Entry 8WG8 (electron microscopy, 2.71 A resolution); this record covers chains A and B of the 6 polymer chains in the assembly.

== Chain A ==
Name: Guanine nucleotide-binding protein G(s) subunit alpha isoforms short
Source organism: Homo sapiens
Chain sequence (361 residues; numbered 1 to 361; the number before each row is that of its first residue):
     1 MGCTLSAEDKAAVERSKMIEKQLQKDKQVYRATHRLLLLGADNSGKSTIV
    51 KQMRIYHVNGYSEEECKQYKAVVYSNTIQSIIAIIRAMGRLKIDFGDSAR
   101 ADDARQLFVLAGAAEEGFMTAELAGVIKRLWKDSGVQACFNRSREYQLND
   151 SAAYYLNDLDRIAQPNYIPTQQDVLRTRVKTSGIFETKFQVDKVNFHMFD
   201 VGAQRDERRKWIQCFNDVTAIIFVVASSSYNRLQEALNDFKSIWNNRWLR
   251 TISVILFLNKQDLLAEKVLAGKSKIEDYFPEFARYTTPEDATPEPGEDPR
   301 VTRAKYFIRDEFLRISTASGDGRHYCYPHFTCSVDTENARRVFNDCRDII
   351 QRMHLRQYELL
Unresolved in the structure: 1-4, 56-178

== Chain B ==
Name: Guanine nucleotide-binding protein G(I)/G(S)/G(T) subunit beta-1
Source organism: Rattus norvegicus
UniProtKB: P54311 (GBB1_RAT); numbering as in UniProt (aligned over 2-340)
Chain sequence (371 residues; each row starts with the number of its first residue; numbers below 1 keep their minus sign (Met-4 is residue -4)):
    -4 MGSLLQSELDQLRQEAEQLKNQIRDARKACADATLSQITNNIDPVGRIQM
    46 RTRRTLRGHLAKIYAMHWGTDSRLLVSASQDGKLIIWDSYTTNKVHAIPL
    96 RSSWVMTCAYAPSGNYVACGGLDNICSIYNLKTREGNVRVSRELAGHTGY
   146 LSCCRFLDDNQIVTSSGDTTCALWDIETGQQTTTFTGHTGDVMSLSLAPD
   196 TRLFVSGACDASAKLWDVREGMCRQTFTGHESDINAICFFPNGNAFATGS
   246 DDATCRLFDLRADQELMTYSHDNIICGITSVSFSKSGRLLLAGYDDFNCN
   296 VWDALKADRAGVLAGHDNRVSCLGVTDDGMAVATGSWDSFLKIWNGSSGG
   346 GGSGGGGSSGVSGWRLFKKIS
Unresolved in the structure: -4 to 1, 341-366
Differences from the reference sequence: initiating methionine (-4); expression tag (-3 to 1, 341-366)

== Interface between chain A and chain B ==
Pairs across the interface (54; chain A residue first):
  Val13(A) - Asn88(B)
  Arg15(A) - Val90(B)
  Arg15(A) - His91(B)
  Ser16(A) - Asn88(B)
  Ser16(A) - Lys89(B)  hydrogen bond (side chain-backbone)
  Ile19(A) - Lys89(B)
  Ile19(A) - Ala92(B)  hydrophobic
  Glu20(A) - Lys89(B)  salt bridge
  Leu23(A) - Lys78(B)
  Leu23(A) - Ile80(B)  hydrophobic
  Leu23(A) - Lys89(B)
  Asp26(A) - Lys78(B)  salt bridge
  Lys27(A) - Leu55(B)
  Tyr30(A) - Leu55(B)  hydrophobic
  Tyr30(A) - Ala56(B)
  Tyr30(A) - Asp76(B)
  Ser182(A) - Asp118(B)
  Gly183(A) - Asp118(B)
  Gly183(A) - Asn119(B)
  Phe185(A) - Trp99(B)
  Phe185(A) - Leu117(B)  hydrophobic
  Phe199(A) - Trp99(B)
  Ala203(A) - Asn119(B)
  Ala203(A) - Thr143(B)
  Gln204(A) - Leu117(B)  hydrogen bond (side chain-backbone)
  Gln204(A) - Asn119(B)  hydrogen bond
  Gln204(A) - Tyr145(B)
  Arg205(A) - Gly162(B)  hydrogen bond (side chain-backbone)
  Arg205(A) - Asp163(B)
  Arg205(A) - Thr164(B)
  Arg205(A) - Thr184(B)
  Arg205(A) - Asp186(B)  salt bridge
  Arg209(A) - Cys204(B)  hydrogen bond (side chain-backbone)
  Arg209(A) - Asp228(B)  salt bridge
  Lys210(A) - Tyr145(B)
  Lys210(A) - Met188(B)
  Lys210(A) - Cys204(B)
  Lys210(A) - Asp228(B)  salt bridge
  Lys210(A) - Asn230(B)  hydrogen bond
  Lys210(A) - Asp246(B)  salt bridge
  Trp211(A) - Tyr145(B)
  Gln213(A) - Tyr59(B)
  Cys214(A) - Lys57(B)  hydrogen bond (backbone-side chain)
  Cys214(A) - Tyr59(B)
  Cys214(A) - Trp99(B)
  Cys214(A) - Met101(B)  hydrophobic
  Cys214(A) - Leu117(B)  hydrophobic
  Phe215(A) - Trp99(B)  hydrophobic
  Phe215(A) - Leu117(B)  hydrophobic
  Asn216(A) - Lys57(B)
  Asn216(A) - Trp332(B)
  Asp217(A) - Lys57(B)
  Arg247(A) - Asp246(B)  salt bridge
  Trp248(A) - Arg314(B)
Other interface residues (no listed pair), chain A (30 interface residues in all): Ala12, Lys180, Val201, Glu207
Other interface residues (no listed pair), chain B (37 interface residues in all): Gly53, Ile120, Ala140, Gly144, Gly185, Asp290

== Overview ==
30 residues of chain A and 37 residues of chain B are in contact; the contacts include 7 hydrogen bonds and 7
salt bridges. Among the polar pairs are Glu20(A)-Lys89(B), Asp26(A)-Lys78(B) and Arg205(A)-Asp186(B).
Here chain A is Guanine nucleotide-binding protein G(s) subunit alpha isoforms short (Homo sapiens) and chain
B is Guanine nucleotide-binding protein G(I)/G(S)/G(T) subunit beta-1 (Rattus norvegicus). Entry 8WG8 (Cryo-EM
structures of peptide free and Gs-coupled GCGR) was determined by electron microscopy together with 8WA3 and
8WG7 from the same study.
